1OPA - chains A and B; structure by X-ray diffraction, 1.90 A resolution.

Chain A (and B):
Molecule: Cellular retinol binding protein II
Organism: Rattus rattus
Notes: chain B of this document is another copy of the same molecule, construct and numbering; everything in this record applies to it too
Reference sequence: P06768 (RET2_RAT); residue numbers follow UniProt; this construct covers 1-133
Sequence (134 residues; row label = number of the first residue in the row; numbering starts at 0):
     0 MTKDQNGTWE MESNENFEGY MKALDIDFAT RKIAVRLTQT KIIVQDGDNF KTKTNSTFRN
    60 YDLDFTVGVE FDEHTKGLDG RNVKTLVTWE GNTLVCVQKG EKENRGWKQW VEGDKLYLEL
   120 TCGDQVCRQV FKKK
Unresolved in the structure: 0

Chain A / chain B interface:
Residue-residue contacts (18):
  D47(A) - D47(B)
  V66(A) - G67(B)
  G67(A) - V66(B)
  G67(A) - G67(B)
  G67(A) - T87(B)
  G67(A) - W88(B)  hydrogen bond (backbone-backbone)
  V68(A) - T1(B)
  V68(A) - W88(B)
  E69(A) - W88(B)  hydrogen bond (backbone-backbone)
  E69(A) - E89(B)
  L85(A) - T87(B)
  T87(A) - G67(B)
  T87(A) - L85(B)
  T87(A) - T87(B)
  W88(A) - G67(B)  hydrogen bond (backbone-backbone)
  W88(A) - V68(B)
  W88(A) - E69(B)  hydrogen bond (backbone-backbone)
  E89(A) - E69(B)
Other interface residues (no listed pair), chain A (10 interface residues in all): T1

In short:
Chain A and chain B each contribute 10 residues to their interface, with 4 hydrogen bonds. Backbone hydrogen
bonds pair G67(A)-W88(B) and E69(A)-W88(B).
Chain A and chain B are both Cellular retinol binding protein II (Rattus rattus); the structure, The crystal
structures of holo-and apo-cellular retinol binding protein II, was determined by X-ray diffraction (same
publication as 1OPB).
